PDB entry 5W1T | X-ray diffraction, 4.50 A resolution (low resolution: residue-level contacts below are approximate; hydrogen-bond / salt-bridge calls are withheld) | chains B and D of the 7 polymer chains in the assembly

== Chain B ==
Name: DNA-directed RNA polymerase subunit alpha
Source organism: Escherichia coli (strain K12)
Notes: EC 2.7.7.6
UniProtKB: P0A7Z4 (RPOA_ECOLI); residue numbers follow UniProt; this construct covers 1-329
Chain sequence (329 residues; row label = number of the first residue in the row):
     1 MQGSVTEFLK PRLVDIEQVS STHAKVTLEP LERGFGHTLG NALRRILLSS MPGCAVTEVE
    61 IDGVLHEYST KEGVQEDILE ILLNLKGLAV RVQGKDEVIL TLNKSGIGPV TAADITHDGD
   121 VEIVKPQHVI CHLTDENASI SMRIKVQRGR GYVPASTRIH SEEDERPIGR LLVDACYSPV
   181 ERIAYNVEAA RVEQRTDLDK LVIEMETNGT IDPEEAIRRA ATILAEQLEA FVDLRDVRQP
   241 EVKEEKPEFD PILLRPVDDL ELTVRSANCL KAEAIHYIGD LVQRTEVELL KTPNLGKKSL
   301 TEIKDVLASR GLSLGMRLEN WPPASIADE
Not modelled in the structure: 1-5, 161-171, 234-329
Curated features (UniProtKB/Swiss-Prot):
  - region: Glu162 to Glu165 (Required for interaction with Crp at class II promoters)
  - modified residue: Arg265 (ADP-ribosylarginine), Lys297 (N6-acetyllysine), Lys298 (N6-acetyllysine)
  - mutagenesis: Arg45 (R45C: In rpoA112; temperature-sensitive, blocks RNA polymerase assembly), Glu162 to Glu165 (5-fold decrease in CRP-class II promoter-dependent transcription), Glu165 (E165K: 5-fold decrease in CRP-class II promoter-dependent transcription), Arg191 (R191C: In rpoA101; temperature-sensitive)

== Chain D ==
Name: DNA-directed RNA polymerase subunit beta'
Source organism: Escherichia coli (strain K12)
Notes: EC 2.7.7.6
UniProtKB: P0A8T7 (RPOC_ECOLI); residues 1-1407 here = UniProt positions 1-1407
Chain sequence (1407 residues; numbered 1 to 1407; the number before each row is that of its first residue):
     1 MKDLLKFLKA QTKTEEFDAI KIALASPDMI RSWSFGEVKK PETINYRTFK PERDGLFCAR
    61 IFGPVKDYEC LCGKYKRLKH RGVICEKCGV EVTQTKVRRE RMGHIELASP TAHIWFLKSL
   121 PSRIGLLLDM PLRDIERVLY FESYVVIEGG MTNLERQQIL TEEQYLDALE EFGDEFDAKM
   181 GAEAIQALLK SMDLEQECEQ LREELNETNS ETKRKKLTKR IKLLEAFVQS GNKPEWMILT
   241 VLPVLPPDLR PLVPLDGGRF ATSDLNDLYR RVINRNNRLK RLLDLAAPDI IVRNEKRMLQ
   301 EAVDALLDNG RRGRAITGSN KRPLKSLADM IKGKQGRFRQ NLLGKRVDYS GRSVITVGPY
   361 LRLHQCGLPK KMALELFKPF IYGKLELRGL ATTIKAAKKM VEREEAVVWD ILDEVIREHP
   421 VLLNRAPTLH RLGIQAFEPV LIEGKAIQLH PLVCAAYNAD FDGDQMAVHV PLTLEAQLEA
   481 RALMMSTNNI LSPANGEPII VPSQDVVLGL YYMTRDCVNA KGEGMVLTGP KEAERLYRSG
   541 LASLHARVKV RITEYEKDAN GELVAKTSLK DTTVGRAILW MIVPKGLPYS IVNQALGKKA
   601 ISKMLNTCYR ILGLKPTVIF ADQIMYTGFA YAARSGASVG IDDMVIPEKK HEIISEAEAE
   661 VAEIQEQFQS GLVTAGERYN KVIDIWAAAN DRVSKAMMDN LQTETVINRD GQEEKQVSFN
   721 SIYMMADSGA RGSAAQIRQL AGMRGLMAKP DGSIIETPIT ANFREGLNVL QYFISTHGAR
   781 KGLADTALKT ANSGYLTRRL VDVAQDLVVT EDDCGTHEGI MMTPVIEGGD VKEPLRDRVL
   841 GRVTAEDVLK PGTADILVPR NTLLHEQWCD LLEENSVDAV KVRSVVSCDT DFGVCAHCYG
   901 RDLARGHIIN KGEAIGVIAA QSIGEPGTQL TMRTFHIGGA ASRAAAESSI QVKNKGSIKL
   961 SNVKSVVNSS GKLVITSRNT ELKLIDEFGR TKESYKVPYG AVLAKGDGEQ VAGGETVANW
  1021 DPHTMPVITE VSGFVRFTDM IDGQTITRQT DELTGLSSLV VLDSAERTAG GKDLRPALKI
  1081 VDAQGNDVLI PGTDMPAQYF LPGKAIVQLE DGVQISSGDT LARIPQESGG TKDITGGLPR
  1141 VADLFEARRP KEPAILAEIS GIVSFGKETK GKRRLVITPV DGSDPYEEMI PKWRQLNVFE
  1201 GERVERGDVI SDGPEAPHDI LRLRGVHAVT RYIVNEVQDV YRLQGVKIND KHIEVIVRQM
  1261 LRKATIVNAG SSDFLEGEQV EYSRVKIANR ELEANGKVGA TYSRDLLGIT KASLATESFI
  1321 SAASFQETTR VLTEAAVAGK RDELRGLKEN VIVGRLIPAG TGYAYHQDRM RRRAAGEAPA
  1381 APQVTAEDAS ASLAELLNAG LGGSDNE
Not modelled in the structure: 1-7, 936-1133, 1377-1407
Curated features (UniProtKB/Swiss-Prot):
  - binding site (Zn(2+)): Cys70, Cys72, Cys85, Cys88, Cys814, Cys888, Cys895, Cys898
  - binding site (Mg(2+)): Asp460, Asp462, Asp464
  - modified residue: Lys983 (N6-acetyllysine)
  - mutagenesis: Gln504 (Q504P: Resistant to antibiotics salinamide A and B), Asn690 (N690D: Resistant to antibiotics salinamide A and B), Met697 (M697V: Resistant to antibiotics salinamide A and B), Ala735 (A735T: Resistant to antibiotics salinamide A and B), Arg738 (R738C/H/P/S: Resistant to antibiotics salinamide A and B), Ala748 (A748E: Resistant to antibiotics salinamide A and B), Pro758 (P758S/T: Resistant to antibiotics salinamide A and B), Phe763 (F763C: Resistant to antibiotics salinamide A and B), Ser775 (S775A: Resistant to antibiotics salinamide A and B), Ala779 (A779T/V: Resistant to antibiotics salinamide A and B), Arg780 (R780C: Resistant to antibiotics salinamide A and B), Gly782 (G782A/C: Resistant to antibiotics salinamide A and B), 1 further mutagenesis entry in UniProt
Metal / ion sites: Zn2+ site 1: Cys70, Cys72, Cys85, Cys88; Mg2+: Asp460, Asp462, Asp464; Zn2+ site 2: Cys814, Cys888, Cys895, Cys898

== How chain B and chain D interact ==
Pairs across the interface (31; chain B residue first):
  Arg44(B) - Arg538(D)
  Leu48(B) - Arg535(D)
  Leu48(B) - Ser539(D)
  Leu79(B) - Leu569(D)
  Glu80(B) - Arg551(D)
  Glu80(B) - Leu569(D)
  Leu83(B) - Val526(D)
  Leu83(B) - Leu527(D)
  Asn84(B) - Arg551(D)
  Lys86(B) - Val526(D)
  Lys86(B) - Leu527(D)
  Lys86(B) - Glu532(D)
  Tyr152(B) - Glu532(D)
  Tyr152(B) - Arg535(D)
  Tyr152(B) - Leu536(D)
  Tyr152(B) - Leu541(D)
  Pro154(B) - Leu541(D)
  Asp174(B) - Met525(D)
  Cys176(B) - Arg535(D)
  Val180(B) - Arg535(D)
  Glu181(B) - Lys531(D)
  Glu181(B) - Arg535(D)
  Arg182(B) - Glu534(D)
  Arg182(B) - Met581(D)
  Arg191(B) - Lys370(D)
  Arg191(B) - Asp410(D)
  Arg191(B) - Asp413(D)
  Glu193(B) - Asp410(D)
  Gln194(B) - Ala406(D)
  Thr196(B) - Glu443(D)
  Glu206(B) - Lys531(D)
Also at the interface, not in a pair above, chain B (20 interface residues in all): Ser49
Also at the interface, not in a pair above, chain D (22 interface residues in all): Trp409, Thr528, Lys549

== Overview ==
20 residues of chain B and 22 residues of chain D are in contact. Cys70(D), Cys72(D), Cys85(D) and Cys88(D)
coordinate Zn2+ site 1. From UniProt: 6 mutagenesis sites on chain B; 8 Zn2+-binding residues, 3 Mg2+-binding
residues and 13 mutagenesis sites on chain D.
Here chain B is DNA-directed RNA polymerase subunit alpha and chain D is DNA-directed RNA polymerase subunit
beta', both from Escherichia coli (strain K12). Entry 5W1T (X-ray crystal structure of Escherichia coli RNA
polymerase and DksA complex) was determined by X-ray diffraction together with 5VSW and 5W1S from the same
study.
